6H37 - chain A; structure by X-ray diffraction, 1.90 A resolution.

[Chain A]
Name: Carbonic anhydrase 7
Organism: Homo sapiens
Notes: EC 4.2.1.1
UniProtKB: P43166 (CAH7_HUMAN); residues -1 to 262 here correspond to UniProt positions 1-264 (UniProt number = residue number + 2)
Chain sequence (274 residues; row label = number of the first residue in the row; numbers below 1 keep their minus sign (Met-3 is residue -3)):
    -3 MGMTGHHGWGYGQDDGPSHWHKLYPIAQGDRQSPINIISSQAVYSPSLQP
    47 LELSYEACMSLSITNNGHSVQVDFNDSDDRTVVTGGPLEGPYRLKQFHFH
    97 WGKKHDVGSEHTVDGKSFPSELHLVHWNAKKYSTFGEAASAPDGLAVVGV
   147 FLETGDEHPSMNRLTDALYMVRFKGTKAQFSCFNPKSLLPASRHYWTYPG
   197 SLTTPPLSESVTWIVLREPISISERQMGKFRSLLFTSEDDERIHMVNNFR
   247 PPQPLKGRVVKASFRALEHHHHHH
Disordered / not traced: -3 to 4, 263-270
Cystine bridges: Cys54-Cys178
Differences from the reference sequence: expression tag (-3 to -2, 263-270); engineered mutation Ser183 (Cys185 in P43166), Ser217 (Cys219 in P43166)
Ion coordination: Zn2+: His94, His96, His119 (together with FKQ)
Residues lining bound ligands: FKQ (4-(4-oxidanyl-4-phenyl-piperidin-1-yl)carbonylbenzenesulfonamide): Gln92, His94, His96, Glu106, His119, Val121, Phe131, Gly132, Ala135, Val143, Ser197, Leu198, Thr199, Thr200, Pro201, Pro202, Trp209
Curated features (UniProtKB/Swiss-Prot):
  - active site: His64 (Proton donor/acceptor)
  - binding site (Zn(2+)): His94, His96, His119
  - binding site (substrate): Thr199, Thr200

[In short]
Chain A binds compound FKQ. His94, His96 and His119 coordinate Zn2+. Curated annotation (UniProt) lists
active-site residue His64, 3 Zn2+-binding residues and substrate-binding residues Thr199 and Thr200.
Chain A is Carbonic anhydrase 7 (Homo sapiens); the structure, The crystal structure of human carbonic
anhydrase VII in complex with 4-(4-phenyl)-4-hydroxy-1-piperidine-1-carbonyl)benzenesulfonamide, was
determined by X-ray diffraction, deposited together with 6H2Z, 6H33, 6H34, 6H36 and 6H38.
